PDB entry 7VC6 | X-ray diffraction, 2.54 A resolution | chain A

== Chain A ==
Name: xylan 1,4-beta-xylosidase
Organism: Phanerochaete chrysosporium
Notes: EC 3.2.1.37
Sequence (743 residues; row label = number of the first residue in the row):
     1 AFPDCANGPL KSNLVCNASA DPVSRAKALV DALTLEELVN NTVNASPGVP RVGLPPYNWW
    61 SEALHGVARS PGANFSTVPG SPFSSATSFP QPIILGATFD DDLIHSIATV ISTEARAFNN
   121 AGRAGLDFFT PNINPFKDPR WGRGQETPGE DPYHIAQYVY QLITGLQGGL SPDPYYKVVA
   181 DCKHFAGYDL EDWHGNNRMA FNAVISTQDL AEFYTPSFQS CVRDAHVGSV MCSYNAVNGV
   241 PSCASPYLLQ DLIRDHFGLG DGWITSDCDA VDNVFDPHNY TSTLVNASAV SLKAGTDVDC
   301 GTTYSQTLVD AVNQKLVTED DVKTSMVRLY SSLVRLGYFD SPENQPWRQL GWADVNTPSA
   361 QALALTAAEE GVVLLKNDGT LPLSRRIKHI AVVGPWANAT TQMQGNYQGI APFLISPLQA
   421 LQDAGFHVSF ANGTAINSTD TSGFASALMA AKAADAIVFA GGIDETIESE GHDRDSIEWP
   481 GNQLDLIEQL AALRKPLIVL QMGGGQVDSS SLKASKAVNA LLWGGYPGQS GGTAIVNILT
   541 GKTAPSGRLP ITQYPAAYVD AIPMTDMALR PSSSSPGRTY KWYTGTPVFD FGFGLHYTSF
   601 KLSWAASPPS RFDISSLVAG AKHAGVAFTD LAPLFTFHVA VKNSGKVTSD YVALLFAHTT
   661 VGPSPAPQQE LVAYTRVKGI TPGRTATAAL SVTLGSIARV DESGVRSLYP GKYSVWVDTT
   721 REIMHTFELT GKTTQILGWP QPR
Disulfide bonds: Cys-5/Cys-16, Cys-182/Cys-221, Cys-232/Cys-243, Cys-268/Cys-300
Covalent attachments: N-acetylglucosamine (NAG) linked to Asn-17, Asn-40, Asn-74, Asn-279, Asn-286, Asn-398, Asn-432, Asn-437
From the paper describing this entry:
  - post-translational modification sites: Asn-17, Asn-40, Asn-74, Asn-279, Asn-286, Asn-398, Asn-432, Asn-437

== Overview ==
Covalently linked N-acetylglucosamine: at Asn-17, Asn-40, Asn-74, Asn-279, Asn-286 and Asn-398 and 2 more.
From the paper: modification sites Asn-17, Asn-40 and Asn-74 among others.
Chain A is xylan 1,4-beta-xylosidase (Phanerochaete chrysosporium); the structure, The structure of
beta-xylosidase from Phanerochaete chrysosporium(PcBxl3), was determined by X-ray diffraction together with
7VC7 from the same study.
